Entry 8UY4 (electron microscopy, 3.08 A resolution); this record covers chains A and B of the 5 polymer chains in the assembly.

# Chain A
Protein: Tse15
Organism: Acinetobacter baumannii AB307-0294
UniProt: A0A5K6CSR3 (A0A5K6CSR3_ACIB3); residues 2-1590 here = UniProt positions 2-1590
Chain sequence (1607 residues; row label = number of the first residue in the row; numbers below 1 keep their minus sign (Met-10 is residue -10)):
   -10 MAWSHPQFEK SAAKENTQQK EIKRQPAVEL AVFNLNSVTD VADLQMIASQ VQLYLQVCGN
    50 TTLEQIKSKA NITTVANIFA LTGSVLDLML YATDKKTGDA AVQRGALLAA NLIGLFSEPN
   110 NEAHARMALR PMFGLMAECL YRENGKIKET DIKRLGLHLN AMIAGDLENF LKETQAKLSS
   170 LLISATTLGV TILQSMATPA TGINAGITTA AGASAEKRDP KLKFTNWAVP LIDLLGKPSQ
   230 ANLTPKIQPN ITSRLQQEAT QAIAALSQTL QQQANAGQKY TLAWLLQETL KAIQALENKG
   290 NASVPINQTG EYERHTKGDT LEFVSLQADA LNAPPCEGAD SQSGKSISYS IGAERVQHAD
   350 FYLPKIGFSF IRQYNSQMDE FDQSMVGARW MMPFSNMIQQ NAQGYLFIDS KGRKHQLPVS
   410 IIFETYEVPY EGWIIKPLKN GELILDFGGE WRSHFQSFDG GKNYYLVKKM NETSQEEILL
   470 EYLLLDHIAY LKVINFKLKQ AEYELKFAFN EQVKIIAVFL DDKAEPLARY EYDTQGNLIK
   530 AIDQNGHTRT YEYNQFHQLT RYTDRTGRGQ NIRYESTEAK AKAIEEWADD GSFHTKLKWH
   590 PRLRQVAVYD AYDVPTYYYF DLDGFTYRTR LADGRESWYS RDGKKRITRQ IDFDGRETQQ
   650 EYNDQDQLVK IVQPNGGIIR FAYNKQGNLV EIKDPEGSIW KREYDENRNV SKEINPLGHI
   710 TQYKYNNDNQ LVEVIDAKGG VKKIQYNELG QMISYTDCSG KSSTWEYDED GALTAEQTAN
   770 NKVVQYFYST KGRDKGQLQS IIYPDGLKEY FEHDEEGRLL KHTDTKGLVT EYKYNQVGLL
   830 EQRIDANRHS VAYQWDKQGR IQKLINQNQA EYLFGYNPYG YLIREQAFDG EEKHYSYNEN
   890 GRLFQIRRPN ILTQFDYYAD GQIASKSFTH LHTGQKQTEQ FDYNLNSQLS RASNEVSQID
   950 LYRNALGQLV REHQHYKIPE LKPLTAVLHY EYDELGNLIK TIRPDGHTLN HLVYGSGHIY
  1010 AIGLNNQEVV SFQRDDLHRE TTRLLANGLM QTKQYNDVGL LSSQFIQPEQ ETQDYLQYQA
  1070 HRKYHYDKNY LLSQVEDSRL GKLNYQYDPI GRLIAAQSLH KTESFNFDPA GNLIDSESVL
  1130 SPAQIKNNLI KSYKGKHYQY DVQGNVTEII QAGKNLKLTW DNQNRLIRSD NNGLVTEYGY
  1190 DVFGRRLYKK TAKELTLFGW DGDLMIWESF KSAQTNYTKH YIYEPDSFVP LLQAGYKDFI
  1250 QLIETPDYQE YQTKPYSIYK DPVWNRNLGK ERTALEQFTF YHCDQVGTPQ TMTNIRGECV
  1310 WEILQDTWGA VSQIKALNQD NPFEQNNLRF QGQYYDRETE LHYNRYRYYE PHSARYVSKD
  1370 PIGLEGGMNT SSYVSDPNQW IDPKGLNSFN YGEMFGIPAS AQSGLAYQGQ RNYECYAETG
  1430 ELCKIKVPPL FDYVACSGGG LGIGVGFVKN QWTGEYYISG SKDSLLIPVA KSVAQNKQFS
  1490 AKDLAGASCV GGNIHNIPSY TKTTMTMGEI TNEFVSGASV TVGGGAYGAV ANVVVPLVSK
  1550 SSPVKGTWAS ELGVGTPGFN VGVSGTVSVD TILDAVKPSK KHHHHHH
Unresolved in the structure: -10 to 13, 190-203, 288-297, 334, 1256-1266, 1396-1596
Sequence notes: initiating methionine (-10); expression tag (-9 to 1, 1591-1596)
From the paper describing this entry:
  - contacts within the chain: Ser335-Glu343 (hydrogen bond)
  - catalytic residues: Glu343, Asp1369, Asp1391
  - mutagenesis - E343A, D1369N/D1391N: abolished catalytic activity
  - mutagenesis - K334A/S335A: decreased catalytic activity

# Chain B
Protein: Tse15 toxin peptide (polyUNK)
Organism: Acinetobacter baumannii AB307-0294
Chain sequence (24 residues; each row starts with the number of its first residue; X marks 24 residues of unknown identity (built as UNK)):
     2 XXXXXXXXXX XXXXXXXXXX XXXX

# How chain A and chain B interact
Chain A residues in contact with chain B, 24 residues: Arg691, Val699, Glu702, Tyr712, Tyr714, Leu720, Val723, Ile733, Tyr735, Met741, Tyr744, Trp754, Tyr756, Leu762, Glu765, Tyr775, Leu787, Phe800, His802, Glu805, Gly806, Arg807, Leu808, Trp844

# Overview
No residue of chain A is in contact with chain B. The paper reports catalytic residues Glu343(A), Asp1369(A)
and Asp1391(A); E343A and D1369N/D1391N of chain A abolish catalytic activity.
Here chain A is Tse15 and chain B is Tse15 toxin peptide (polyUNK), both from Acinetobacter baumannii
AB307-0294. Entry 8UY4 (Acinetobacter baumannii Tse15 Rhs effector) was determined by electron microscopy,
deposited together with 8UXT.
